2XPY - chain A; structure by X-ray diffraction, 2.73 A resolution.

[Chain A]
Protein: Leukotriene A-4 hydrolase
Source organism: Saccharomyces cerevisiae
Notes: EC 3.3.2.6
UniProtKB: Q10740 (LKHA4_YEAST); residues 40-671 here = UniProt positions 40-671
Sequence (632 residues; row label = number of the first residue in the row):
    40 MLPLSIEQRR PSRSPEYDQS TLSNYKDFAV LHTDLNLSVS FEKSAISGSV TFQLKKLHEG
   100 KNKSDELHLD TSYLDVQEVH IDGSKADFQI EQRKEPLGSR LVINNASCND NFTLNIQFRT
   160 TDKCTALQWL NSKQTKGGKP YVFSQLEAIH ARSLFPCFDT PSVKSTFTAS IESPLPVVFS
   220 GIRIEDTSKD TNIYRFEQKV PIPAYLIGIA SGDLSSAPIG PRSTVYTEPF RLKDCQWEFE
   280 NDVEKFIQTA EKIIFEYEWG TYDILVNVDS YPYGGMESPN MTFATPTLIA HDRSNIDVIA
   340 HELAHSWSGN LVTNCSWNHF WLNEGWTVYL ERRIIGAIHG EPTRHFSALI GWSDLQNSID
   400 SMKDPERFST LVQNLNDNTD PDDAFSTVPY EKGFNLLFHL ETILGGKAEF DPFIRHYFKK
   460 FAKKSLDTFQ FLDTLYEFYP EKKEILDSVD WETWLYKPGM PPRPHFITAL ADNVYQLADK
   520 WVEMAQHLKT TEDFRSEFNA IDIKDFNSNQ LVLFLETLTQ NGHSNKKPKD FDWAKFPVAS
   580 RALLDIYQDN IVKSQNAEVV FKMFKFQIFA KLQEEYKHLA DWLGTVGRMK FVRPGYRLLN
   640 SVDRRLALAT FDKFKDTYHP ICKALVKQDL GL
Not modelled in the structure: 225-228
Ion coordination: Zn2+: His340, His344, Glu363
Small-molecule neighbours: glutathione (GSH): Lys95, His97, Asp104, Cys147, Asp149
Curated features (UniProtKB/Swiss-Prot):
  - active site: Glu341 (Proton acceptor), Tyr429 (Proton donor)
  - binding site (substrate): Gln184 to Glu186, Pro311 to Glu316
  - binding site (Zn(2+)): His340, His344, Glu363
  - mutagenesis: Tyr244 (Y244F: Strongly reduces the substrate affinity), Glu316 (E316A/Q/D: Abolishes the aminopeptidase activity), His340 (H340Q: Abolishes the epoxide hydrolase and aminopeptidase activities), Glu341 (E341Q: Abolishes aminopeptidase activity. No effect on the epoxide hydrolase activity), His344 (H344Q: Abolishes the epoxide hydrolase and aminopeptidase activities), Glu363 (E363Q: Abolishes the epoxide hydrolase activity), Phe424 (F424Y: Increases the aminopeptidase activity and decreases the epoxide hydrolase activity), Tyr429 (Y429F: Abolishes the aminopeptidase activity and decreases the epoxide hydrolase activity), Arg627 (R627K/A: Abolishes the aminopeptidase activity)

[In short]
Bound to chain A: glutathione. His340, His344 and Glu363 form the Zn2+ site. Curated annotation (UniProt)
lists active-site residues Glu341 and Tyr429, 9 substrate-binding residues, 3 Zn2+-binding residues and 9
mutagenesis sites.
Chain A is Leukotriene A-4 hydrolase (Saccharomyces cerevisiae); the structure, Structure of Native
Leukotriene A4 Hydrolase from Saccharomyces cerevisiae, was determined by X-ray diffraction, deposited
together with 2XPZ and 2XQ0.
